Entry 5WNR (X-ray diffraction, 3.50 A resolution); this record covers chains A and I of the 21 polymer chains in the assembly.

Chain A:
Molecule: 16S Ribosomal RNA rRNA
From: Thermus thermophilus (strain HB8 / ATCC 27634 / DSM 579)
Sequence (1522 nucleotides; numbered 0 to 1544 plus 19 insertion-coded residues; 42 numbers in that range are skipped by the numbering (no residue carries them; nothing is unmodelled there); the number before each row is that of its first residue; a row labelled like 190A-190L holds insertion residues (190A, then the next letters in order); numbering starts at 0):
     0 UUUGUUGGAG AGUUUGAUCC UGGCUCAGGG UGAACGCUGG CGGCGUGCCU AAGACAUGCA
    60 AGUCGUGCGG G
    73 CCGCGGGGUU UU
    88 ACUCCG
    95 UGGUC
   101 AGCGGCGGAC GGGUGAGUAA CGCGUGGGU
  129A G
   130 ACCUACCCGG AAGAGGGGGA CAACCCGGGG AAACUCGGGC UAAUCCCCCA UGUGGACCCG
   190 C
190A-190L CCCUUGGGGUGU
   191 GUCCAAAGGG CUUU
   216 GCCCGCUUCC GGAUGGGCCC GCGUCCCAUC AGCUAGUUGG UGGGGUAAUG GCCCACCAAG
   276 GCGACGACGG GUAGCCGGUC UGAGAGGAUG GCCGGCCACA GGGGCACUGA GACACGGGCC
   336 CCACUCCUAC GGGAGGCAGC AGUUAGGAAU CUUCCGCAAU GGGCGCAAGC CUGACGGAGC
   396 GACGCCGCUU GGAGGAAGAA GCCCUUCGGG GUGUAAACUC CUGAA
   442 CCCGGGACGA AACCCCCGAC GA
   474 GGGGACUGAC GGUACCGGG
   494 GUAAUAGCGC CGGCCAACUC CGUGCCAGCA GCCGCGGUAA UACGGAGGGC GCGAGCGUUA
   554 CCCGGAUUCA CUGGGCGUAA AGGGCGUGUA GGCGGCCUGG GGCGUCCCAU GUGAAAGACC
   614 ACGGCUCAAC CGUGGGGGAG CGUGGGAUAC GCUCAGGCUA GACGGUGGGA GAGGGUGGUG
   674 GAAUUCCCGG AGUAGCGGUG AAAUGCGCAG AUACCGGGAG GAACGCCGAU GGCGAAGGCA
   734 GCCACCUGGU CCACCCGUGA CGCUGAGGCG CGAAAGCGUG GGGAGCAAAC CGGAUUAGAU
   794 ACCCGGGUAG UCCACGCCCU AAACGAUGCG CGCUAGGUCU CUGGGUCU
   848 CCUGGGGGCC GAAGCUAACG CGUUAAGCGC GCCGCCUGGG GAGUACGGCC GCAAGGCUGA
   908 AACUCAAAGG AAUUGACGGG GGCCCGCACA AGCGGUGGAG CAUGUGGUUU AAUUCGAAGX
   968 AACGCGAAGA ACCUUACCAG GCCUUGACAU GCUAGG
 1003A G
  1004 AACCCGGGUG AAAGCCUGGG GUGCCCC
1030A-1030D GCGA
  1031 GGGGAGCCCU AGCACAGGUG CUGCAUGGCC GUCGUCAGCU CGUGCCGUGA GGUGUUGGGU
  1091 UAAGUCCCGC AACGAGCGCA ACCCCCGCCG UUAGUUGCCA GCGGUUCGGC CGGGCACUCU
  1151 AACGGGACUG CCCGCGAAA
  1171 GCGGGAGGAA GGAGGGGACG ACGUCUGGUC AGCAUGGCCC UUACGGCCUG GGCGACACAC
  1231 GUGCUACAAU GCCCACUACA AAGCGAUGCC ACCCGGCAAC GGGGAGCUAA UCGCAAAAAG
  1291 GUGGGCCCAG UUCGGAUUGG GGUCUGCAAC CCGACCCCAU GAAGCCGGAA UCGCUAGUAA
  1351 UCGCGGAUCA G
 1361A C
  1362 CAUGCCGCGG UGAAUACGUU CCCGGGCCUU GUACACACXG CCXGUXACGC CAUGGGAGCG
  1422 GGCUCUACCC GAAGUCGCCG GG
  1446 AGCCUACGGG
  1459 CAGGCGCCGA GGGUAGGGCC CGUGACUGGG GCGAAGUCGU AACAAGGUAG CUGUACCGGA
  1519 AGGUGCGGCU GGAUCCACUC CUUUCU
Unresolved in the structure: 0-4, 1534-1538
Covalent attachments: covalent link U82-5MC_1400
Modified / non-standard residues: PSU (pseudouridine-5'-monophosphate) at position 516, 7MG (7N-methyl-8-hydroguanosine-5'-monophosphate) at position 527, M2G (N2-dimethylguanosine-5'-monophosphate) at position 966, 5MC (5-methylcytidine-5'-monophosphate) at position 967, 2MG (2N-methylguanosine-5'-monophosphate) at position 1207, 5MC (5-methylcytidine-5'-monophosphate) at position 1400, 4OC (4n,o2'-methylcytidine-5'-monophosphate) at position 1402, 5MC (5-methylcytidine-5'-monophosphate) at position 1404, 5MC (5-methylcytidine-5'-monophosphate) at position 1407, UR3 (3-methyluridine-5'-monophoshate) at position 1498, MA6 (6N-dimethyladenosine-5'-monophoshate) at position 1518, MA6 (6N-dimethyladenosine-5'-monophoshate) at position 1519, PSU (pseudouridine-5'-monophosphate) at position 1540, PSU (pseudouridine-5'-monophosphate) at position 1541
Construct notes: conflict C1534 (A132811 in 55771382), A1535 (C132812 in 55771382)
Bound ions: Mg2+ site 1 near U5 (its only coordinating residue here); Mg2+ site 2 near G21 (its only coordinating residue here); Mg2+ site 3: A59, U387; Mg2+ site 4: G61, U62; Mg2+ site 5: G70, U98; Mg2+ site 6 near A88 (its only coordinating residue here); Mg2+ site 7 near C89 (its only coordinating residue here); Mg2+ site 8 near G107 (its only coordinating residue here); Mg2+ site 9 near G117 (its only coordinating residue here); Mg2+ site 10: C121, G124, U125; Mg2+ site 11 near C175 (its only coordinating residue here); Mg2+ site 12 near U182 (its only coordinating residue here); 72 more Mg2+ sites not listed

Chain I:
Molecule: 30S ribosomal protein S9
From: Thermus thermophilus (strain HB8 / ATCC 27634 / DSM 579)
Reference sequence: P80374 (RS9_THET8); numbering as in UniProt (aligned over 2-128)
Sequence (127 residues; numbered 2 to 128; the number before each row is that of its first residue):
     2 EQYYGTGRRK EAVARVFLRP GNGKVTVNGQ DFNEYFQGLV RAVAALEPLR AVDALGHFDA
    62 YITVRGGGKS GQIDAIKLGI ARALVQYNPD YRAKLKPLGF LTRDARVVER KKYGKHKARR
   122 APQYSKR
Bound ions: Mg2+ near Val109 (its only coordinating residue here)

Chain A / chain I interface:
Pairs across the interface (103; chain A residue first):
  G942(A) - Gln124(I)  hydrogen bond to the base
  U943(A) - Gln124(I)  hydrogen bond to the sugar
  M2G_966(A) - Arg128(I)  base contact
  5MC_967(A) - Arg128(I)  hydrogen bond to the sugar
  A968(A) - Arg128(I)  salt bridge to the phosphate
  C1116(A) - Val108(I)  sugar contact
  G1117(A) - Arg104(I)  phosphate contact
  G1117(A) - Ala106(I)  sugar contact
  C1118(A) - Arg9(I)  salt bridge to the phosphate
  C1118(A) - Arg104(I)  salt bridge to the phosphate
  C1119(A) - Arg9(I)  salt bridge to the phosphate
  G1127(A) - Arg16(I)  hydrogen bond to the sugar
  C1128(A) - Arg16(I)  salt bridge to the phosphate
  C1128(A) - Arg66(I)  salt bridge to the phosphate
  A1130(A) - Gln3(I)  hydrogen bond to the sugar
  A1130(A) - Phe18(I)  sugar contact
  A1130(A) - Arg20(I)  sugar contact
  C1147(A) - Tyr5(I)  hydrogen bond to the sugar
  C1147(A) - Arg16(I)  hydrogen bond to the base
  U1148(A) - Arg9(I)  salt bridge to the phosphate
  U1148(A) - Val14(I)  sugar contact
  U1148(A) - Arg16(I)  sugar contact
  G1178(A) - Arg93(I)  salt bridge to the phosphate
  G1178(A) - Lys97(I)  salt bridge to the phosphate
  A1179(A) - Lys97(I)  salt bridge to the phosphate
  A1179(A) - Arg104(I)  sugar contact
  A1180(A) - Thr103(I)  hydrogen bond to the phosphate
  G1186(A) - Glu110(I)  sugar contact
  G1186(A) - Lys113(I)  hydrogen bond to the phosphate
  G1187(A) - Lys113(I)  salt bridge to the phosphate
  A1188(A) - Tyr114(I)  hydrogen bond to the phosphate
  G1231(A) - Ser126(I)  hydrogen bond to the phosphate
  G1231(A) - Lys127(I)  phosphate contact
  U1232(A) - Gln124(I)  sugar contact
  U1232(A) - Tyr125(I)  phosphate contact
  U1232(A) - Ser126(I)  hydrogen bond to the phosphate
  G1233(A) - His117(I)  salt bridge to the phosphate
  G1233(A) - Pro123(I)  phosphate contact
  G1233(A) - Gln124(I)  hydrogen bond to the phosphate
  A1248(A) - Tyr36(I)  hydrogen bond to the sugar
  A1248(A) - Lys70(I)  sugar contact
  C1249(A) - Tyr36(I)  sugar contact
  C1249(A) - Gly67(I)  sugar contact
  C1249(A) - Gly68(I)  hydrogen bond to the sugar
  C1249(A) - Gln73(I)  hydrogen bond to the sugar
  A1250(A) - Glu12(I)  hydrogen bond to the sugar
  A1250(A) - Arg66(I)  phosphate contact
  A1250(A) - Gly67(I)  hydrogen bond to the phosphate
  A1250(A) - Gly68(I)  sugar contact
  A1251(A) - Glu12(I)  sugar contact
  G1291(A) - Gln38(I)  hydrogen bond to the sugar
  G1291(A) - Leu40(I)  sugar contact
  U1292(A) - Gln38(I)  sugar contact
  U1341(A) - Ser126(I)  sugar contact
  C1342(A) - Gln124(I)  sugar contact
  C1342(A) - Tyr125(I)  sugar contact
  G1343(A) - Arg121(I)  hydrogen bond to the sugar
  G1343(A) - Ala122(I)  hydrogen bond to the sugar
  G1343(A) - Tyr125(I)  hydrogen bond to the phosphate
  C1344(A) - Lys116(I)  salt bridge to the phosphate
  C1344(A) - Arg120(I)  sugar contact
  U1345(A) - Arg120(I)  salt bridge to the phosphate
  A1346(A) - Arg107(I)  base contact
  A1346(A) - Arg120(I)  salt bridge to the phosphate
  G1347(A) - Arg10(I)  hydrogen bond to the base
  G1347(A) - Lys11(I)  base contact
  G1347(A) - Arg107(I)  hydrogen bond to the base
  G1347(A) - Val108(I)  sugar contact
  G1347(A) - Val109(I)  phosphate contact
  G1347(A) - Glu110(I)  hydrogen bond to the phosphate
  U1348(A) - Val109(I)  phosphate contact
  U1348(A) - Glu110(I)  hydrogen bond to the phosphate
  U1348(A) - Arg120(I)  phosphate contact
  A1349(A) - Lys118(I)  salt bridge to the phosphate
  A1349(A) - Arg120(I)  hydrogen bond to the phosphate
  A1349(A) - Arg121(I)  hydrogen bond to the phosphate
  A1350(A) - Lys118(I)  salt bridge to the phosphate
  A1350(A) - Arg121(I)  salt bridge to the phosphate
  U1351(A) - Lys118(I)  base contact
  C1367(A) - Lys112(I)  salt bridge to the phosphate
  C1367(A) - Tyr114(I)  phosphate contact
  C1367(A) - Gly115(I)  hydrogen bond to the phosphate
  C1367(A) - Lys116(I)  phosphate contact
  G1368(A) - Arg111(I)  salt bridge to the phosphate
  G1368(A) - Lys112(I)  salt bridge to the phosphate
  G1368(A) - Lys113(I)  phosphate contact
  G1368(A) - Tyr114(I)  hydrogen bond to the phosphate
  C1369(A) - Arg111(I)  phosphate contact
  C1369(A) - Lys112(I)  hydrogen bond to the phosphate
  G1370(A) - Glu12(I)  sugar contact
  G1370(A) - Val109(I)  phosphate contact
  G1371(A) - Lys11(I)  phosphate contact
  G1371(A) - Glu12(I)  phosphate contact
  G1371(A) - Gly68(I)  sugar contact
  G1371(A) - Gly69(I)  hydrogen bond to the phosphate
  G1371(A) - Val109(I)  phosphate contact
  U1372(A) - Lys11(I)  salt bridge to the phosphate
  U1372(A) - Gly69(I)  phosphate contact
  U1372(A) - Ser71(I)  sugar contact
  U1372(A) - Gly72(I)  hydrogen bond to the phosphate
  G1373(A) - Lys11(I)  hydrogen bond to the base
  G1373(A) - Ser71(I)  hydrogen bond to the phosphate
  G1373(A) - Val109(I)  base contact
Interface residues without a listed pair, chain A (54 interface residues in all): G941, C1129, G1131, C1149, C1230, G1290, C1366
Interface residues without a listed pair, chain I (53 interface residues in all): Glu2, Thr7, Gly39, Arg42, Tyr62, Ala119

Overview:
Chain A and chain I form an interface of 54 and 53 residues respectively, with 35 hydrogen bonds and 22 salt
bridges. Polar contacts include G942(A)-Gln124(I), C1147(A)-Arg16(I) and G1347(A)-Arg10(I). A59(A) and U387(A)
form the Mg2+ site 3.
Here chain A is 16S Ribosomal RNA rRNA and chain I is 30S ribosomal protein S9, both from Thermus thermophilus
(strain HB8 / ATCC 27634 / DSM 579). Entry 5WNR (Crystal Structure of 30S ribosomal subunit from Thermus
thermophilus) was determined by X-ray diffraction together with 5WNP, 5WNQ, 5WNS, 5WNT, 5WNU and 5WNV from the
same study.
